Entry 4TSF (X-ray diffraction, 3.20 A resolution); this record covers chains D and G of the 9 polymer chains in the assembly.

[Chain D]
Name: ATP synthase subunit beta, mitochondrial
Organism: Bos taurus
Notes: EC 3.6.3.14
UniProt: P00829 (ATPB_BOVIN); residues -1 to 478 here correspond to UniProt positions 49-528 (UniProt number = residue number + 50)
Sequence (480 residues; each row starts with the number of its first residue; numbers below 1 keep their minus sign (Gln-1 is residue -1)):
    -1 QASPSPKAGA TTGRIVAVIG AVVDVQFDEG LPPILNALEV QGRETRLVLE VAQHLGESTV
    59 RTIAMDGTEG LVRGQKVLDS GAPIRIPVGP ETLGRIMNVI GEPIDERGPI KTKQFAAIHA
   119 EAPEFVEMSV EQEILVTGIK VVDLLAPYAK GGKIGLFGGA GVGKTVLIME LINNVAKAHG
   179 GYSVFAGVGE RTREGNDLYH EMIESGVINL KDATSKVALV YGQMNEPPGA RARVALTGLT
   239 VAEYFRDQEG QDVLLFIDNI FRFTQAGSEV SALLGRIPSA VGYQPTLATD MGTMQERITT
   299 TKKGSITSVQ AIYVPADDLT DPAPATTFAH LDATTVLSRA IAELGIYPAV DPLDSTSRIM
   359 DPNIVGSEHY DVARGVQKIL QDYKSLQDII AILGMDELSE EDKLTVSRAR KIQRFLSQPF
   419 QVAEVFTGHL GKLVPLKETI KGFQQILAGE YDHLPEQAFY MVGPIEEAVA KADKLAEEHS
Not modelled in the structure: -1 to 8, 478
Bound ions: Mg2+: Thr163 (together with ADP)
Ligand contacts:
  - ADP (adenosine-5'-diphosphate): Gly157, Ala158, Gly159, Val160, Gly161, Lys162, Thr163, Val164, Arg189, Tyr345, Phe418, Ala421, Phe424, Thr425
  - ATP (adenosine-5'-triphosphate): Ser355, Met358, Tyr368
Curated features (UniProtKB/Swiss-Prot):
  - binding site (ADP): Gly159, Val160, Gly161, Lys162, Thr163, Val164
  - binding site (ATP): Gly159, Gly161, Lys162, Thr163, Val164, Arg189
  - binding site (phosphate): Gly159, Val160, Gly161, Lys162, Thr163
  - binding site (Mg(2+)): Thr163, Glu188
  - modified residue: Lys74 (N6-acetyllysine), Lys111 (N6-acetyllysine), Lys148 (N6-acetyllysine), Lys209 (N6-acetyllysine), Lys214 (N6-acetyllysine), Thr262 (Phosphothreonine), Ser365 (Phosphoserine), Lys376 (N6-acetyllysine), Ser383 (Phosphoserine), Lys430 (N6-acetyllysine), Lys435 (N6-acetyllysine), Lys472 (N6-acetyllysine)
  - glycosylation: Ser56 (O-linked (GlcNAc) serine)

[Chain G]
Name: ATP synthase subunit gamma, mitochondrial
Organism: Bos taurus
UniProt: P05631 (ATPG_BOVIN); residues 1-273 here correspond to UniProt positions 26-298 (UniProt number = residue number + 25)
Sequence (273 residues; row label = number of the first residue in the row):
     1 ATLKDITRRL KSIKNIQKIT KSMKMVAAAK YARAERELKP ARVYGVGSLA LYEKADIKTP
    61 EDKKKHLIIG VSSDRGLCGA IHSSVAKQMK SEAANLAAAG KEVKIIGVGD KIRSILHRTH
   121 SDQFLVTFKE VGRRPPTFGD ASVIALELLN SGYEFDEGSI IFNRFRSVIS YKTEEKPIFS
   181 LDTISSAESM SIYDDIDADV LRNYQEYSLA NIIYYSLKES TTSEQSARMT AMDNASKNAS
   241 EMIDKLTLTF NRTRQAVITK ELIEIISGAA ALD
Not modelled in the structure: 50-70, 97-108, 151-161, 174-205, 273
Curated features (UniProtKB/Swiss-Prot):
  - modified residue: Lys14 (N6-acetyllysine), Lys24 (N6-succinyllysine), Lys30 (N6-acetyllysine), Lys90 (N6-acetyllysine), Ser121 (Phosphoserine), Lys129 (N6-acetyllysine), Lys172 (N6-acetyllysine), Lys245 (N6-succinyllysine)

[Chain D / chain G interface]
Contacting residue pairs - 16 pairs, chain D then chain G:
  Ala270(D) - Leu272(G)
  Gly273(D) - Leu272(G)
  Arg274(D) - Leu272(G)
  Ile275(D) - Ala269(G)  hydrophobic
  Ile275(D) - Leu272(G)
  Pro276(D) - Ile265(G)
  Pro276(D) - Gly268(G)
  Asp316(D) - Lys4(G)  salt bridge
  Asp386(D) - Asn15(G)  hydrogen bond
  Asp386(D) - Ile19(G)
  Ile387(D) - Ile19(G)
  Ile390(D) - Ile16(G)  hydrophobic
  Ile390(D) - Ile19(G)  hydrophobic
  Ile390(D) - Leu77(G)
  Leu391(D) - Met23(G)  hydrophobic
  Glu395(D) - Arg75(G)  salt bridge
Also at the interface, not in a pair above, chain D (13 interface residues in all): Ser277, Thr318
Also at the interface, not in a pair above, chain G (13 interface residues in all): Thr20, Glu264

[In short]
The chain D/chain G interface involves 13 residues from each chain; the contacts include 1 hydrogen bond and 2
salt bridges. Polar pairs include Asp316(D)-Lys4(G), Glu395(D)-Arg75(G) and Asp386(D)-Asn15(G). Bound to chain
D: ATP and ADP.
Chain D is ATP synthase subunit beta, mitochondrial and chain G is ATP synthase subunit gamma, mitochondrial,
both from Bos taurus; the structure, The Pathway of Binding of the Intrinsically Disordered Mitochondrial
Inhibitor Protein to F1-ATPase, was determined by X-ray diffraction (same publication as 4TT3).
